Entry 6CSF (X-ray diffraction, 3.30 A resolution); this record covers chains A and C of the 3 polymer chains in the assembly.

# Chain A
Molecule: Monoclonal antibody FAB heavy chain
From: Mus musculus
Notes: antibody fragment or engineered binder
Chain sequence (214 residues; row label = number of the first residue in the row; note: 10 numbers in that range are skipped by the numbering (no residue carries them; nothing is unmodelled there)):
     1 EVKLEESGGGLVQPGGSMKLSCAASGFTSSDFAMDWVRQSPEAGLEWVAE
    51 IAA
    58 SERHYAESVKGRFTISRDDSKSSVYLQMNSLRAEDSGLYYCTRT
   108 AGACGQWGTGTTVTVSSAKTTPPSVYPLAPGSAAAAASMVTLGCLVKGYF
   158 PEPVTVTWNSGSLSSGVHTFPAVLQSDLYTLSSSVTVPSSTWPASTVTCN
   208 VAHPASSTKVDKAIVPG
Cystine bridges: C22-C98, C151-C206

# Chain C
Molecule: Sodium/alanine symporter AgcS
From: Methanococcus maripaludis (strain S2 / LL)
UniProtKB: Q6LX42 (AGCS_METMP); numbering as in UniProt (aligned over 1-453)
Chain sequence (453 residues; numbered 1 to 453; the number before each row is that of its first residue):
     1 MDFVSLVNTVNSFVWGPYMLVLLLGTGIFLTLRLGFMQIHTLPYALKLAF
    51 SKHQDETSEGDISHFQALMTALAATIGTGNIAGVATAYVLGGPGAIFWMW
   101 VTAFFGMATKYAEAVLAIKYRTVDDNGEMAGGPMYFLEKGLPDHGLGKIL
   151 GVAFAFFGAFAAFGIGNMVQTNSVADAVASNFGVDPLITGFVLAIFTAAV
   201 ILGGIKSIGKATGIIVPFMAVFYILAGLVILAMNIGYIIPAFGTIFSSAF
   251 NFSAGFGALIGTAIMWGVKRGVFSNEAGLGSAPIAAAAAKTDHPGRQALV
   301 SMTGTFLDTIVVCTITGLVLTIAGLKAFPGLTDLTGASLTAASFDALMPM
   351 GGLIVTIGLVFFAYSTVLGWSYYGEKCFEYLIGTKGIRLYRIAFVLVAFW
   401 GATASLPLVWNIADTLNGAMAIPNLIGLLLLSGVVVSETKAFNEIRKNEA
   451 KNA
Unresolved in the structure: 1-15, 54-55, 143-145, 449-453
Curated features (UniProtKB/Swiss-Prot):
  - binding site (D-alanine): T75, N80, Q170, F273, S274
  - binding site (L-alanine): T75, G79, Q170, F273 to E276
  - mutagenesis: N80 (N80A: Markedly reduces L-alanine uptake; when associated with A-274 and A-308), I165 (I165A: Shows poor substrate selectivity, allowing additional amino acids such as L-valine and L-leucine to be efficiently transported. Decreases L-alanine uptake), F273 (F273A: Shows poor substrate selectivity, allowing additional amino acids such as L-valine and L-leucine to be efficiently transported. Decreases L-alanine uptake), S274 (S274A: Markedly reduces L-alanine uptake; when associated with A-80 and A-308), D308 (D308A: Markedly reduces L-alanine uptake; when associated with A-80 and A-274), W370 (W370Q: Does not change uptake of L-alanine, but reduces the ability to transport D-alanine)
From the paper describing this entry:
  - binding site for D-alanine: I165, F273, T366
  - specificity-determining residues: I165, F273, W370

# Chain A / chain C interface
Residue-residue contacts (20):
  S30(A) with S180(C)
  D31(A) with L334(C); S338(C), hydrogen bond (backbone-side chain)
  F32(A) with G330(C); D333(C); L334(C), hydrophobic
  A52(A) with D176(C)
  A53(A) with D176(C)
  S58(A) with D176(C), hydrogen bond (backbone-side chain)
  E59(A) with N172(C); D176(C); S405(C); L406(C); P407(C)
  R60(A) with S405(C); P407(C)
  R100(A) with G330(C); D333(C), salt bridge
  A108(A) with D333(C)
  Q113(A) with D333(C)
Other interface residues (no listed pair), chain A (14 interface residues in all): E50, H61, T101
Other interface residues (no listed pair), chain C (14 interface residues in all): A179, A402, A404, L408

# Summary
Chain A and chain C each contribute 14 residues to their interface, with 2 hydrogen bonds and 1 salt bridge.
Among the polar pairs are R100(A)-D333(C), D31(A)-S338(C) and S58(A)-D176(C). From the paper: a binding site
for D-alanine at I165(C), F273(C) and T366(C); specificity determinants I165(C), F273(C) and W370(C).
Chain A is Monoclonal antibody FAB heavy chain (Mus musculus) and chain C is Sodium/alanine symporter AgcS
(Methanococcus maripaludis (strain S2 / LL)); the structure, Crystal structure of sodium/alanine symporter
AgcS with D-alanine bound, was determined by X-ray diffraction (same publication as 6CSE).
